6BRG - chain A; structure by X-ray diffraction, 3.50 A resolution.

== Chain A ==
Molecule: Deoxynucleoside triphosphate triphosphohydrolase SAMHD1
Organism: Mus musculus
Reference sequence: F8WJE0 (F8WJE0_MOUSE); residues 1-658 here = UniProt positions 1-658
Sequence (672 residues; row label = number of the first residue in the row; numbers below 1 keep their minus sign (Met-13 is residue -13)):
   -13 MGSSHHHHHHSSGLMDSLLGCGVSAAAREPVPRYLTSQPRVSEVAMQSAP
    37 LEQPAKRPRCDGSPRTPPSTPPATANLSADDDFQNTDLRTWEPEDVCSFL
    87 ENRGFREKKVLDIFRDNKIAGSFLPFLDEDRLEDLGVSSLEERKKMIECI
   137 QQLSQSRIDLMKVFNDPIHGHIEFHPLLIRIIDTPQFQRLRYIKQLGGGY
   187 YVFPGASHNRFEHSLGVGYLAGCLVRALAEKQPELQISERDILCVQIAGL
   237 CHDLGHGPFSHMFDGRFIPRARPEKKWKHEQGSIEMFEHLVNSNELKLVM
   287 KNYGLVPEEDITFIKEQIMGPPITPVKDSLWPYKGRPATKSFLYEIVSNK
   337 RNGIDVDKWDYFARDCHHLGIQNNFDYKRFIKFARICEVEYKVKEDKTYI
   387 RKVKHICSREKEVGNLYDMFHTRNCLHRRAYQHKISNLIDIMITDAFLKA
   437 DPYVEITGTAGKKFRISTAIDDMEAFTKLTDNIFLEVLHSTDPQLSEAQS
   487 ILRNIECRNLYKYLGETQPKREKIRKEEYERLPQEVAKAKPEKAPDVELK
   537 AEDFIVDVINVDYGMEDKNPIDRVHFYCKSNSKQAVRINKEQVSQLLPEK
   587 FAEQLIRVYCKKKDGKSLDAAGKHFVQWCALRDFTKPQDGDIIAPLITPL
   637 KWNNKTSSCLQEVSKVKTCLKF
Not modelled in the structure: -13 to 71, 308-315, 380-384, 528-532, 549-558, 564-588, 625-658
Sequence notes: initiating methionine (-13); expression tag (-12 to 0)
Ion coordination: Mg2+: Asp239, Asp343
Reported in the primary citation:
  - mutagenesis - S142I/S566T/N567A: decreased catalytic activity
  - mutagenesis - F109L/F112C/R143H: abolished catalytic activity

== In short ==
The Mg2+ site is built by Asp239 and Asp343. From the paper: S142I/S566T/N567A reduce catalytic activity;
F109L/F112C/R143H abolish catalytic activity.
Chain A is Deoxynucleoside triphosphate triphosphohydrolase SAMHD1 (Mus musculus); the structure, The SAM
domain of mouse SAMHD1 is critical for its activation and regulation, was determined by X-ray diffraction
(same publication as 6BRH and 6BRK).
